7Y5B - chains 4 and 5 of the 20 polymer chains in the assembly; structure by electron microscopy, 4.40 A resolution (low resolution: residue-level contacts below are approximate; hydrogen-bond / salt-bridge calls are withheld).

== Chain 4 (and 5) ==
Name: ATP synthase subunit c
Source organism: Mycolicibacterium smegmatis
Notes: chain 5 of this document is another copy of the same molecule, construct and numbering; everything in this record applies to it too
Reference sequence: A0R205 (A0R205_MYCS2); numbering as in UniProt (aligned over 1-86)
Sequence (86 residues; numbered 1 to 86; the number before each row is that of its first residue):
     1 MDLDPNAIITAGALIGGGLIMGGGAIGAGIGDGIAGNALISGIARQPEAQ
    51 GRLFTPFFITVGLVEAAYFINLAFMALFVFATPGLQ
Unresolved in the structure: 1-4, 86

== Chain 4 / chain 5 interface ==
Residue-residue contacts (27):
  Ala7(4) - Pro5(5)
  Ala7(4) - Ile8(5)
  Ala7(4) - Ile9(5)
  Ile8(4) - Ile8(5)
  Thr10(4) - Ile9(5)
  Leu14(4) - Gly12(5)
  Leu14(4) - Ala13(5)
  Leu14(4) - Gly16(5)
  Ile15(4) - Leu19(5)
  Gly18(4) - Ile20(5)
  Leu19(4) - Leu19(5)
  Met21(4) - Ile20(5)
  Ile26(4) - Gly23(5)
  Ile30(4) - Ile30(5)
  Asp32(4) - Thr60(5)
  Asp32(4) - Val64(5)
  Asn37(4) - Ala38(5)
  Leu39(4) - Pro56(5)
  Ile40(4) - Leu53(5)
  Ile40(4) - Pro56(5)
  Ile40(4) - Phe57(5)
  Ile43(4) - Leu53(5)
  Ala44(4) - Gly42(5)
  Ala44(4) - Leu53(5)
  Phe57(4) - Thr60(5)
  Met75(4) - Phe74(5)
  Val79(4) - Phe78(5)
Also at the interface, not in a pair above, chain 4 (26 interface residues in all): Ala11, Gly22, Gly29, Gly33, Gly36, Pro47, Tyr68
Also at the interface, not in a pair above, chain 5 (28 interface residues in all): Ile15, Ile26, Gly27, Ile34, Arg45, Gln46, Leu63, Ile70, Asn71

== Summary ==
26 residues of chain 4 face 28 of chain 5 across their interface.
Chain 4 and chain 5 are both ATP synthase subunit c (Mycolicibacterium smegmatis); the structure, Cryo-EM
structure of F-ATP synthase from Mycolicibacterium smegmatis (rotational state 1), was determined by electron
microscopy together with 7Y5A, 7Y5C and 7Y5D from the same study.
